PDB entry 7Q21 | electron microscopy, 2.90 A resolution | chains h and d of the 26 polymer chains in the assembly

== Chain h ==
Protein: Uncharacterized membrane protein Cgl2017/cg2211
Organism: Corynebacterium glutamicum ATCC 13032
UniProtKB: Q8NP09 (Y2017_CORGL); residue numbers follow UniProt; this construct covers 1-147
Chain sequence (147 residues; numbered 1 to 147; the number before each row is that of its first residue):
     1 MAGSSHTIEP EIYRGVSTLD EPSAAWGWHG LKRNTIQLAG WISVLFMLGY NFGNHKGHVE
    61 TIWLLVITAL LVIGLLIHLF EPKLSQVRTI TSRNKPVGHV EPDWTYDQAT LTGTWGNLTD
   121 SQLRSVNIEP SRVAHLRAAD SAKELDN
Disordered / not traced: 1-8, 135-147
Ligand contacts:
  - phosphatidic acid (7PH; (1R)-2-(dodecanoyloxy)-1-[(phosphonooxy)methyl]ethyl tetradecanoate): Trp28, Leu31, Lys32, Thr35, Leu38, Ala39, Ile42, Ser43, Phe46
  - 9XX ((2S)-1-(hexadecanoyloxy)propan-2-yl (10S)-10-methyloctadecanoate), molecule 1: Ile42, Leu45, Phe46, Gly49, Phe52
  - 9XX, molecule 2: Val59, Ile62, Trp63, Val66, Leu70
  - 9YF ((2R)-2-(hexadecanoyloxy)-3-{[(S)-hydroxy{[(1R,2R,3R,4R,5R,6S)-2,3,4,5,6-pentahydroxycyclohexyl]oxy}phosphoryl]oxy}propyl (9S)-9-methyloctadecanoate): Val59, Glu60, Trp63, Ile67
  - docosane (TWT): Ile36, Ala39, Gly40, Ser43, Leu71, Leu75

== Chain d ==
Protein: Cytochrome c oxidase subunit 1
Organism: Corynebacterium glutamicum (strain ATCC 13032 / DSM 20300 / BCRC 11384 / JCM 1318 / LMG 3730 / NCIMB 10025)
Notes: EC 7.1.1.9
UniProtKB: Q79VD7 (COX1_CORGL); residue numbers follow UniProt; this construct covers 1-584
Chain sequence (594 residues; each row starts with the number of its first residue):
     1 MTAVAPRVDG HVAPQRPEPT GHARKGSKAW LMMTTTDHKQ LGIMYIIMSF SFFFLGGLMA
    61 LLIRAELFTP GLQFLSNEQF NQLFTMHGTV MLLLYGTPIV WGFANYVLPL QIGAPDVAFP
   121 RLNAFGFWIT TVGGVAMLTG FLTPGGAADF GWTMYSPLSD AIHSPGLGSD MWIVGVGATG
   181 IGSVASAINM LTTILCLRAP GMTMFRMPIF TWNIFVVSVL ALLIFPLLLA AALGVLYDRK
   241 LGGHLYDPAN GGSLLWQHLF WFFGHPEVYV LALPFFGIVS EIIPVFSRKP MFGYVGLIFA
   301 TLSIGALSMA VWAHHMFVTG AVLLPFFSFM TFLISVPTGV KFFNWVGTMW KGHITWETPM
   361 IWSVGFMATF LFGGLTGIML ASPPLDFHLA DSYFLIAHFH YTLFGTVVFA SCAGVYFWFP
   421 KMTGRMMDER LGKIHFWLTF VGFHGTFLIQ HWVGNMGMPR RYADYLDSDG FTIYNQISTV
   481 FSFLLGLSVI PFIWNVFKSW RYGELVTVDD PWGYGNSLEW ATSCPPPRHN FASLPRIRSE
   541 RPAFELHYPH MIERMRAEAH TGHHDDINAP ELGTAPALAS DSSRAAWSHP QFEK
Disordered / not traced: 574-594
Construct notes: expression tag (585-594)
Swiss-Prot annotation at these positions:
  - binding site (Fe(II)-heme a): His87, His400
  - binding site (Cu cation): His265, Tyr269, His314, His315
  - binding site (heme a3): His398
  - cross-link: His265 to Tyr269 (1'-histidyl-3'-tyrosine (His-Tyr))
Metal / ion sites: Ca2+: Glu66, Thr69, Gly71, Gln73; heme-as Fe: His87, His400; Cu ion: His265, His314, His315; Mg2+: Asp391 (shared with 1 residue of chain g)
Ligand contacts:
  - phosphatidic acid (7PH; (1R)-2-(dodecanoyloxy)-1-[(phosphonooxy)methyl]ethyl tetradecanoate), molecule 1: Phe292, Phe343, Val346, Gly347, Trp350
  - phosphatidic acid (7PH), molecule 2: Val295, Gly296, Phe299, Ala300, Leu302, Ser303, Val336, Pro337, Val340
  - phosphatidic acid (7PH), molecule 3: Trp356, Ile361, Val364, Gly365, Ala368, Phe436, Trp437, Phe440, His444, Leu448
  - phosphatidic acid (7PH), molecule 4: Asp428, Leu431, Ile434, Leu438, Leu487, Ile490, Pro491, Ile493, Trp494, Lys498
  - heme-as (HAS), molecule 1: Phe53, Phe54, Leu55, Gly57, Leu58, Ala60, Leu61, Ile63, Arg64, Phe80, Phe84, Thr85, His87, Gly88, Met91, Leu92, Tyr95, Gly151, Trp152, Ile396, Phe399, His400, Leu403, Phe404, Val407, Val408, Thr446, Phe447, Gln450, Arg460, Arg461, Tyr462, Ser482, Leu485, Gly486, Val489
  - heme-as (HAS), molecule 2: Trp152, Thr153, Trp261, His265, Val268, Tyr269, Ala272, His314, His315, Thr331, Ile334, Ser335, Thr338, Gly339, Phe342, Phe343, Phe370, Leu371, Gly374, Leu375, Gly377, Ile378, Leu380, Ala381, Asp386, Ala390, Asp391, Leu395, His398, Phe399, Thr402, Leu403, Thr406, Arg460
From the paper describing this entry:
  - catalytic residues: Asp116, Glu267, Tyr269, Lys341

== How chain h and chain d interact ==
Residue-residue contacts (79):
  Leu19(h) with Arg24(d)
  Asp20(h) with Arg24(d), salt bridge; Lys25(d)
  Glu21(h) with Lys25(d), salt bridge
  Leu84(h) with Trp494(d), hydrophobic; Tyr502(d), hydrogen bond (backbone-side chain)
  Ser85(h) with Tyr502(d)
  Gln86(h) with Arg425(d), hydrogen bond; Tyr502(d), hydrogen bond (side chain-backbone); Gly503(d), hydrogen bond (side chain-backbone); Glu504(d); Leu505(d)
  Val87(h) with Lys498(d); Tyr502(d), hydrogen bond (backbone-backbone); Gly503(d); Glu504(d)
  Thr89(h) with Glu504(d), hydrogen bond
  Ile90(h) with Glu504(d), hydrogen bond (backbone-side chain)
  Thr91(h) with Met426(d); Glu504(d), hydrogen bond
  Ser92(h) with Glu357(d), hydrogen bond; Pro511(d)
  Arg93(h) with Arg288(d); Thr355(d), hydrogen bond; Glu357(d), salt bridge; Val508(d); Asp510(d); Pro511(d); Trp512(d); Gly513(d); Tyr514(d)
  Asn94(h) with Glu504(d), hydrogen bond; Leu505(d); Val506(d); Thr507(d); Val508(d)
  Lys95(h) with Thr507(d), hydrogen bond (backbone-side chain)
  Pro96(h) with Thr507(d)
  His99(h) with Thr507(d)
  Glu101(h) with Thr507(d); Val508(d); Asp509(d)
  Asp103(h) with His11(d), salt bridge
  Trp104(h) with Asp509(d); Leu546(d); His547(d)
  Thr105(h) with Ser533(d), hydrogen bond; Pro535(d); Leu546(d)
  Tyr106(h) with Arg7(d); Val8(d), hydrogen bond (side chain-backbone); His11(d)
  Gln108(h) with Pro535(d); Arg536(d), hydrogen bond (side chain-backbone); Leu546(d)
  Ala109(h) with Val4(d); Ala5(d)
  Thr110(h) with Val4(d); Ala5(d), hydrogen bond (side chain-backbone); Arg7(d)
  Leu111(h) with Val4(d), hydrophobic; Arg7(d)
  Thr112(h) with Arg7(d)
  Trp115(h) with Glu545(d); Leu546(d), hydrogen bond (side chain-backbone); Pro549(d)
  Gln122(h) with His550(d), hydrogen bond (side chain-backbone); Glu553(d)
  Ser125(h) with Ile552(d); Glu553(d)
  Val126(h) with Thr2(d), hydrogen bond (backbone-side chain); Arg536(d)
  Asn127(h) with Met1(d); Thr2(d), hydrogen bond (backbone-side chain)
  Ile128(h) with Met1(d), hydrophobic; Thr2(d); Val4(d), hydrophobic
  Glu129(h) with Met1(d)
  Arg132(h) with Met1(d), hydrogen bond
Also at the interface, not in a pair above, chain h (38 interface residues in all): Lys83, Val97, Thr114, Leu118
Also at the interface, not in a pair above, chain d (45 interface residues in all): Ala3, Pro6, Pro14, Arg16, Glu429, Leu534

== Overview ==
38 residues of chain h face 45 of chain d across their interface, with 21 hydrogen bonds and 4 salt bridges.
Polar pairs include Asp20(h)-Arg24(d), Glu21(h)-Lys25(d) and Arg93(h)-Glu357(d). Ligands of chain h:
phosphatidic acid, compound 9XX, docosane and compound 9YF. The paper reports catalytic residues Asp116(d),
Glu267(d) and Tyr269(d) among others.
Here chain h is Uncharacterized membrane protein Cgl2017/cg2211 (Corynebacterium glutamicum ATCC 13032) and
chain d is Cytochrome c oxidase subunit 1 (Corynebacterium glutamicum (strain ATCC 13032 / DSM 20300 / BCRC
11384 / JCM 1318 / LMG 3730 / NCIMB 10025)). Entry 7Q21 (III2-IV2 respiratory supercomplex from
Corynebacterium glutamicum) was determined by electron microscopy.
